4P96 - chains A and B; structure by X-ray diffraction, 2.20 A resolution.

Chain A (and B):
Name: Fatty acid metabolism regulator protein
Source organism: Vibrio cholerae HC-21A1
Notes: chain B of this document is another copy of the same molecule, construct and numbering; everything in this record applies to it too
UniProtKB: G6ZTG9 (G6ZTG9_VIBCL); numbering as in UniProt (aligned over 1-279)
Chain sequence (279 residues; numbered 1 to 279; the number before each row is that of its first residue):
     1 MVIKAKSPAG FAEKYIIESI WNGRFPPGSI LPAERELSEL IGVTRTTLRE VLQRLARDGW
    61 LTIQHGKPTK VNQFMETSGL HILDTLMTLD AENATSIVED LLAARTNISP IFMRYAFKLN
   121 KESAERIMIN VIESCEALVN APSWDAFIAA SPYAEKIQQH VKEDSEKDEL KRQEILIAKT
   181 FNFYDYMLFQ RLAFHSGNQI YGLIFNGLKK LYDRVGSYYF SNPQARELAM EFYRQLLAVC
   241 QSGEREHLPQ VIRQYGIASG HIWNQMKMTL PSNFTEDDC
Not modelled in the structure: 1
What the authors report for this chain:
  - self-association interface (contacts with another copy of this molecule); pairs are residue here / residue on that copy: Q64-Q159 (hydrogen bond), K67-Q159 (hydrogen bond), K70-E155, E76-K156

Interface between chain A and chain B:
Residue-residue contacts - 77 pairs, chain A then chain B:
  E13(A) - R57(B)  salt bridge
  T46(A) - E50(B)
  E50(A) - A9(B)
  E50(A) - E50(B)
  E50(A) - R54(B)  salt bridge
  Q53(A) - R54(B)
  R54(A) - R54(B)
  R54(A) - R57(B)
  R54(A) - D58(B)  salt bridge
  R57(A) - E13(B)  salt bridge
  R57(A) - R54(B)
  R57(A) - D58(B)  salt bridge
  D58(A) - R57(B)  salt bridge
  T62(A) - Q159(B)
  Q64(A) - Q159(B)  hydrogen bond (side chain-backbone)
  Q64(A) - H160(B)
  H65(A) - K6(B)
  K67(A) - Q159(B)  hydrogen bond (side chain-backbone)
  M75(A) - F194(B)
  M75(A) - Q199(B)
  M75(A) - L203(B)  hydrophobic
  M75(A) - N206(B)  hydrogen bond (backbone-side chain)
  E76(A) - Q190(B)  hydrogen bond (backbone-side chain)
  E76(A) - N206(B)  hydrogen bond (backbone-side chain)
  T77(A) - N206(B)
  S78(A) - L203(B)
  S78(A) - N206(B)  hydrogen bond (backbone-side chain)
  G79(A) - L203(B)
  L80(A) - L80(B)  hydrophobic
  L80(A) - I200(B)
  L80(A) - L203(B)  hydrophobic
  L83(A) - Q199(B)
  L83(A) - I200(B)  hydrophobic
  L83(A) - L203(B)  hydrophobic
  D100(A) - G197(B)
  D100(A) - N198(B)  hydrogen bond (backbone-side chain)
  D100(A) - Q199(B)  hydrogen bond (side chain-backbone)
  D100(A) - I200(B)
  L101(A) - I200(B)  hydrophobic
  A103(A) - N198(B)
  A104(A) - N198(B)
  A104(A) - I200(B)  hydrophobic
  A104(A) - Y201(B)
  N107(A) - I111(B)
  N107(A) - Y115(B)  hydrogen bond
  N107(A) - Y201(B)
  I111(A) - N107(B)
  I111(A) - I111(B)  hydrophobic
  Y115(A) - N107(B)  hydrogen bond
  E155(A) - K67(B)  salt bridge
  Q159(A) - T62(B)
  Q159(A) - Q64(B)
  Q190(A) - E76(B)
  F194(A) - M75(B)
  G197(A) - D100(B)
  N198(A) - D100(B)  hydrogen bond (side chain-backbone)
  N198(A) - A103(B)
  N198(A) - A104(B)
  Q199(A) - M75(B)
  Q199(A) - L83(B)
  Q199(A) - D100(B)  hydrogen bond (backbone-side chain)
  I200(A) - L83(B)  hydrophobic
  I200(A) - D100(B)
  I200(A) - L101(B)  hydrophobic
  I200(A) - A104(B)  hydrophobic
  Y201(A) - A104(B)
  Y201(A) - N107(B)
  L203(A) - M75(B)  hydrophobic
  L203(A) - S78(B)
  L203(A) - G79(B)
  L203(A) - L80(B)  hydrophobic
  L203(A) - L83(B)  hydrophobic
  I204(A) - I204(B)  hydrophobic
  N206(A) - M75(B)  hydrogen bond (side chain-backbone)
  N206(A) - E76(B)
  N206(A) - T77(B)
  N206(A) - S78(B)  hydrogen bond (side chain-backbone)
Also at the interface, not in a pair above, chain A (42 interface residues in all): K70, I82, I108, R114, L208
Also at the interface, not in a pair above, chain B (45 interface residues in all): F74, I82, I108, R114, E155, K156, Q158, G207, L208

Summary:
42 residues of chain A and 45 residues of chain B are in contact, with 14 hydrogen bonds and 7 salt bridges.
Polar pairs include E13(A)-R57(B), E50(A)-R54(B) and R54(A)-D58(B). The paper reports a self-association
interface involving Q64(A), K67(A) and K70(A) among others.
Both chains are Fatty acid metabolism regulator protein (Vibrio cholerae HC-21A1). Entry 4P96 (FadR, Fatty
Acid Responsive Transcription Factor from Vibrio cholerae) was determined by X-ray diffraction together with
4PDK and 4P9U from the same study.
